9C1O - chains C and D of the 6 polymer chains in the assembly; structure by electron microscopy, 3.26 A resolution.

[Chain C (and D)]
Protein: ATP-binding protein
Source organism: Bacillus sp. HMF5848
Notes: chain D of this document is another copy of the same molecule, construct and numbering; everything in this record applies to it too
Reference sequence: A0A3R9P6E2 (A0A3R9P6E2_9BACI); residues 1-585 here = UniProt positions 1-585
Chain sequence (585 residues; row label = number of the first residue in the row):
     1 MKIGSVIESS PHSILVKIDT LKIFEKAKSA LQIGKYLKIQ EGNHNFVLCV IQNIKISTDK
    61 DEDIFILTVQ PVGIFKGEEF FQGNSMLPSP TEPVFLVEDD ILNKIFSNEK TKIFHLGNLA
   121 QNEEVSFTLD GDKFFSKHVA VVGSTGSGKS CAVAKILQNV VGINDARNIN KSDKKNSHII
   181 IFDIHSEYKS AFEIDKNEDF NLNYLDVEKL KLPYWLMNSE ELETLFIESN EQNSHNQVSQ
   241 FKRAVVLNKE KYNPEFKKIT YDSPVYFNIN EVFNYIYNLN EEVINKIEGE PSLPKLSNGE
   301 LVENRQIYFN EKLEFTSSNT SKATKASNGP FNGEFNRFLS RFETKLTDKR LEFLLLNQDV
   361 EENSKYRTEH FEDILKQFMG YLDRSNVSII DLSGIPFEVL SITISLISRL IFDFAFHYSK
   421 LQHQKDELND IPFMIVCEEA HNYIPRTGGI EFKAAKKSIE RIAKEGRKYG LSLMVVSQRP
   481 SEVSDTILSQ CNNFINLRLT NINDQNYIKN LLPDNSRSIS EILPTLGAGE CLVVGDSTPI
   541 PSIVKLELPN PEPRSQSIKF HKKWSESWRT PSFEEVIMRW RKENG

[Chain C / chain D interface]
Residue-residue contacts (109):
  Lys-28(C) with Thr-91(D), hydrogen bond; Glu-92(D), salt bridge
  Leu-31(C) with Ser-89(D)
  Gln-32(C) with Ser-89(D)
  Ile-33(C) with Leu-87(D), hydrophobic
  Gln-52(C) with Pro-11(D)
  Asn-53(C) with Ser-9(D); Ser-10(D), hydrogen bond
  Ile-54(C) with Ser-9(D)
  Ile-56(C) with Ile-7(D)
  Thr-145(C) with Asp-536(D)
  Asn-230(C) with Lys-453(D)
  Glu-231(C) with His-235(D), salt bridge
  Ser-297(C) with Ser-292(D)
  Thr-316(C) with Lys-286(D), hydrogen bond
  Ser-317(C) with Ile-284(D); Lys-286(D); Ser-327(D), hydrogen bond
  Ser-318(C) with Ser-327(D)
  Asn-319(C) with Lys-286(D); Ser-327(D)
  Ser-321(C) with Lys-325(D)
  Ala-323(C) with Glu-288(D); Lys-325(D)
  Thr-324(C) with Lys-286(D); Glu-288(D); Lys-325(D)
  Gly-333(C) with Asn-236(D), hydrogen bond (backbone-side chain)
  Glu-334(C) with His-235(D)
  Asn-336(C) with His-235(D), hydrogen bond (side chain-backbone); Asn-236(D); Ser-239(D)
  Arg-337(C) with His-235(D)
  Ser-340(C) with Lys-242(D)
  Glu-343(C) with Thr-260(D)
  Thr-344(C) with Asp-262(D)
  Ser-393(C) with Lys-468(D), hydrogen bond (backbone-side chain)
  Phe-397(C) with Arg-461(D); Lys-464(D); Glu-465(D)
  Arg-498(C) with Gln-82(D)
  Thr-500(C) with Pro-513(D), hydrogen bond (side chain-backbone); Asp-514(D), hydrogen bond; Asn-515(D)
  Asn-501(C) with Asn-510(D); Leu-512(D)
  Ile-502(C) with Asn-515(D); Arg-517(D)
  Ile-522(C) with Ser-85(D)
  Leu-526(C) with Gly-83(D); Ser-85(D)
  Gly-527(C) with Gln-82(D); Gly-83(D), hydrogen bond (backbone-backbone)
  Glu-530(C) with Ser-85(D)
  Gln-556(C) with Leu-428(D)
  Ile-558(C) with Leu-428(D), hydrophobic; Asn-429(D); Gly-470(D)
  Lys-559(C) with Asp-132(D)
  Phe-560(C) with Phe-135(D); Ser-136(D); Pro-432(D), hydrophobic; Gly-470(D)
  His-561(C) with Lys-112(D), hydrogen bond (backbone-side chain); Gly-131(D); Asp-132(D)
  Lys-562(C) with Lys-112(D); Asp-132(D), salt bridge
  Lys-563(C) with Asn-176(D); Asn-429(D), hydrogen bond (side chain-backbone); Asp-430(D); Pro-432(D)
  Trp-564(C) with Asn-176(D); His-178(D); Pro-432(D)
  Ser-565(C) with Lys-112(D)
  Glu-566(C) with Lys-174(D); Lys-175(D); Asn-176(D)
  Ser-567(C) with Asp-173(D), hydrogen bond; Lys-174(D); Asn-176(D)
  Trp-568(C) with Lys-174(D); Lys-175(D); His-178(D); Arg-384(D)
  Arg-569(C) with Asp-430(D); Ile-431(D)
  Pro-571(C) with Tyr-418(D)
  Phe-573(C) with Glu-372(D); Lys-376(D); Tyr-381(D), hydrophobic; Phe-414(D), hydrophobic
  Val-576(C) with Phe-414(D), hydrophobic
  Arg-579(C) with Lys-420(D); Leu-421(D); Gln-424(D)
  Trp-580(C) with Phe-371(D), hydrophobic; Asp-413(D); Phe-414(D); His-417(D)
  Arg-581(C) with Phe-256(D); Thr-368(D)
  Glu-583(C) with Lys-258(D), salt bridge
  Asn-584(C) with Glu-255(D), hydrogen bond (side chain-backbone); Phe-256(D); Lys-257(D); Lys-258(D), hydrogen bond
  Gly-585(C) with Lys-258(D)
Other interface residues (no listed pair), chain C (70 interface residues in all): Phe-24, Lys-55, Thr-320, Phe-335, Ile-395, Pro-396, Arg-479, Asn-503, Thr-525, Glu-575, Ile-577, Lys-582
Other interface residues (no listed pair), chain D (86 interface residues in all): Glu-8, Pro-90, Phe-114, Ser-177, Val-238, Pro-264, Thr-320, Ala-326, Leu-375, Asn-386, Leu-410, Met-434, Tyr-469, Leu-471, Ser-472, Ser-489, Leu-511, Ser-516

[Overview]
The interface between chain C and chain D involves 70 residues on one side and 86 on the other, with 15
hydrogen bonds and 4 salt bridges. Polar pairs include Lys-28(C)/Glu-92(D), Glu-231(C)/His-235(D) and
Lys-562(C)/Asp-132(D).
Chain C and chain D are both ATP-binding protein (Bacillus sp. HMF5848); the structure, Apo HerA of
HerA-Duf4297 supramolecular complex in anti-phage defense, was determined by electron microscopy (same
publication as 9C1M, 9C1N, 9C1X and 9C5X).
